4Q9Q - chains H and L of the 3 polymer chains in the assembly; structure by X-ray diffraction, 2.45 A resolution.

== Chain H ==
Protein: Fab BL3-6, HEAVY CHAIN
Organism: Mus musculus
Notes: antibody fragment or engineered binder
Sequence (225 residues; row label = number of the first residue in the row):
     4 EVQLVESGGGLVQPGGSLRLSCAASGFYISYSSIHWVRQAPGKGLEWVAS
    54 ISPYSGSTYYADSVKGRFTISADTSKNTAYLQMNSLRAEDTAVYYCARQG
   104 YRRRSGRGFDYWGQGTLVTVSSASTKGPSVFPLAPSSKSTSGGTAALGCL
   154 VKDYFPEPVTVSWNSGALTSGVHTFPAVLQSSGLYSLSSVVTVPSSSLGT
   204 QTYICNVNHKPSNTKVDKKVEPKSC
Disulfide bonds: Cys25-Cys99, Cys152-Cys208

== Chain L ==
Protein: Fab BL3-6, LIGHT CHAIN
Organism: Mus musculus
Notes: antibody fragment or engineered binder
Sequence (215 residues; row label = number of the first residue in the row):
     1 SDIQMTQSPSSLSASVGDRVTITCRASQSVSSAVAWYQQKPGKAPKLLIY
    51 SASSLYSGVPSRFSGSRSGTDFTLTISSLQPEDFATYYCQQSYSFPSTFG
   101 QGTKVEIKRTVAAPSVFIFPPSDEQLKSGTASVVCLLNNFYPREAKVQWK
   151 VDNALQSGNSQESVTEQDSKDSTYSLSSTLTLSKADYEKHKVYACEVTHQ
   201 GLSSPVTKSFNRGEC
Disulfide bonds: Cys24-Cys89, Cys135-Cys195

== Interface between chain H and chain L ==
Disulfides between the chains: Cys228(H)-Cys215(L)
Pairs across the interface (69; chain H residue first):
  Val40(H) with Phe99(L), hydrophobic
  Gln42(H) with Gln39(L), hydrogen bond; Tyr88(L), hydrogen bond
  Lys46(H) with Tyr88(L)
  Gly47(H) with Tyr88(L)
  Leu48(H) with Pro45(L), hydrophobic; Tyr88(L), hydrophobic; Phe99(L)
  Trp50(H) with Phe95(L), hydrophobic; Pro96(L), hydrophobic; Ser97(L); Phe99(L)
  Ser53(H) with Phe95(L)
  Tyr62(H) with Phe95(L), hydrophobic
  Tyr98(H) with Gln39(L); Lys43(L), hydrogen bond (side chain-backbone); Ala44(L), hydrophobic
  Arg107(H) with Tyr50(L), hydrogen bond (backbone-side chain)
  Ser108(H) with Tyr50(L)
  Gly109(H) with Tyr50(L)
  Arg110(H) with Ser92(L), hydrogen bond (side chain-backbone); Tyr93(L)
  Gly111(H) with Tyr37(L)
  Phe112(H) with Tyr37(L), hydrogen bond (backbone-side chain); Leu47(L); Gln90(L)
  Asp113(H) with Leu47(L); Tyr56(L)
  Trp115(H) with Tyr37(L); Ala44(L), hydrophobic; Pro45(L)
  Gly116(H) with Ala44(L)
  Phe134(H) with Ser122(L); Glu124(L); Gln125(L)
  Pro135(H) with Ser122(L)
  Leu136(H) with Phe119(L), hydrophobic; Val134(L), hydrophobic
  Ala137(H) with Phe119(L)
  Ser140(H) with Cys215(L), hydrogen bond
  Ser144(H) with Val116(L), hydrogen bond (side chain-backbone); Phe117(L)
  Ala149(H) with Phe117(L), hydrophobic; Phe119(L)
  Leu153(H) with Ser132(L)
  Lys155(H) with Gln125(L); Ser132(L)
  His176(H) with Asn138(L); Asn139(L), hydrogen bond; Asp168(L); Ser175(L), hydrogen bond
  Phe178(H) with Leu136(L), hydrophobic; Ser163(L); Thr165(L); Ser175(L); Leu176(L); Ser177(L)
  Pro179(H) with Ser163(L), hydrogen bond (backbone-side chain); Val164(L)
  Val181(H) with Gln161(L); Glu162(L)
  Leu182(H) with Gln161(L), hydrogen bond (backbone-side chain)
  Gln183(H) with Gln161(L)
  Val193(H) with Leu136(L), hydrophobic
  Thr195(H) with Asn138(L)
  Lys221(H) with Glu124(L), salt bridge
  Lys226(H) with Asp123(L), salt bridge
  Cys228(H) with Glu214(L), hydrogen bond (side chain-backbone); Cys215(L), disulfide
Also at the interface, not in a pair above, chain H (51 interface residues in all): His38, Glu49, Tyr63, Ala64, Tyr114, Val133, Thr143, Gly145, Thr147, Ala148, Leu150, Thr177, Ser191
Also at the interface, not in a pair above, chain L (47 interface residues in all): Ala33, Ala35, Ser51, Ser57, Gln101, Ser115, Thr130, Lys208

== In short ==
Chain H and chain L form an interface of 51 and 47 residues respectively; the contacts include 1 disulfide
bond, 13 hydrogen bonds and 2 salt bridges. Among the polar pairs are Lys221(H)-Glu124(L), Lys226(H)-Asp123(L)
and Gln42(H)-Gln39(L).
Here chain H is Fab BL3-6, HEAVY CHAIN and chain L is Fab BL3-6, LIGHT CHAIN, both from Mus musculus. Entry
4Q9Q (Crystal structure of an RNA aptamer bound to bromo-ligand analog in complex with Fab) was determined by
X-ray diffraction (same publication as 4KZD, 4KZE and 4Q9R).
